8YR5 - chains A and F of the 12 polymer chains in the assembly; structure by X-ray diffraction, 2.83 A resolution.

[Chain A (and F)]
Molecule: CDP-diacylglycerol--serine O-phosphatidyltransferase
Organism: Escherichia coli str. K-12 substr. MG1655
Notes: EC 2.7.8.8; chain F of this document is another copy of the same molecule, construct and numbering; everything in this record applies to it too
UniProtKB: P23830 (PSS_ECOLI); residues 2-451 here = UniProt positions 2-451
Chain sequence (461 residues; each row starts with the number of its first residue; numbers below 1 keep their minus sign (Met-9 is residue -9)):
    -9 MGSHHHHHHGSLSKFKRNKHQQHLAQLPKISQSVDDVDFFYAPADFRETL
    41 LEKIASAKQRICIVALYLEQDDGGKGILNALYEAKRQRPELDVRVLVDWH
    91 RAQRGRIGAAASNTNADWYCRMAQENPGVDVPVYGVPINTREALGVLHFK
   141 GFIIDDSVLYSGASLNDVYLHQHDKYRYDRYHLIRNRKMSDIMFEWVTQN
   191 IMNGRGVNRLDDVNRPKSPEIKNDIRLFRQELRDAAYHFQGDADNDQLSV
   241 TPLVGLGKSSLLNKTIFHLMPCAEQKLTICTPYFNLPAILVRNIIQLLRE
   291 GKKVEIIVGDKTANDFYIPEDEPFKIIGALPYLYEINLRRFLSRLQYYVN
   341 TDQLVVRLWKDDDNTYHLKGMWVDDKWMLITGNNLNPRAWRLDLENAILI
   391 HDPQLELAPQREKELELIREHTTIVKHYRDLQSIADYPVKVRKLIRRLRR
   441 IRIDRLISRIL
Unresolved in the structure: -9 to 6, 95-102
Sequence notes: initiating methionine (-9); expression tag (-8 to 1)
Curated features (UniProtKB/Swiss-Prot):
  - active site: His138, Asp169, His357, Glu385
  - binding site (a CDP-1,2-diacyl-sn-glycerol): Leu56, Tyr57, Arg91, Arg94, Arg96, Ile97, Glu132, Ala133, Val136, His138, Lys140, Gly152, Tyr159, Arg167, Tyr273, Asp305, Phe306, Ile316, Ile317, Leu320 and 9 more in UniProt
From the paper describing this entry:
  - catalytic residues: Asp169, His357, Glu385 (proposed by the authors, not directly observed)
  - contacts within the chain: His138-Glu385, Asp169-His357, Tyr324-Leu451 (hydrogen bond), Asn376-Leu451 (hydrogen bond)
  - mutagenesis - H138A (180-fold): decreased catalytic activity on 18:1/18:1 CDP-DG
  - mutagenesis - K140A, H357A: abolished catalytic activity
  - mutagenesis - R91A, R94A, Y159A, R167A, Y273A, D305A, F306A: decreased catalytic activity on CDP-DG
  - mutagenesis - Y57A: decreased catalytic activity
  - mutagenesis - Y273A, D305A: decreased catalytic activity on serine
  - mutagenesis - Y159A: unchanged catalytic activity on serine
  - mutagenesis - D145A, D169A, D364A, E385A: decreased stability
  - mutagenesis - R131E/K212E/R219E: unchanged localization
  - mutagenesis - K433E/R436E/R437E/R439E/R440E/R442E/R445E/R449E: decreased localization

[How chain A and chain F interact]
Pairs across the interface - 9 pairs, chain A then chain F:
  Ser23(A) with Gln230(F)
  Arg177(A) with Gln189(F)
  Lys178(A) with Asp181(F), salt bridge
  Gln230(A) with Gln49(F), hydrogen bond; Arg50(F); Arg177(F); Asp181(F)
  Gly231(A) with Arg177(F), hydrogen bond (backbone-side chain)
  Asp232(A) with Arg177(F)
Interface residues without a listed pair, chain F (8 interface residues in all): Asp145, Asp146

[In short]
6 residues of chain A and 8 residues of chain F are in contact, with 2 hydrogen bonds and 1 salt bridge. Among
the polar pairs are Lys178(A)-Asp181(F), Gln230(A)-Gln49(F) and Gly231(A)-Arg177(F). The paper reports
catalytic residues Asp169(A), His357(A) and Glu385(A); R91A, R94A and Y159A of chain A, among others, reduce
catalytic activity on CDP-DG; 17 substitutions were tested in all.
Both chains are CDP-diacylglycerol--serine O-phosphatidyltransferase (Escherichia coli str. K-12 substr.
MG1655). Entry 8YR5 (Crystal structure of E. coli phosphatidylserine synthase in apo state) was determined by
X-ray diffraction, deposited together with 8YR6.
